Entry 8RN1 (electron microscopy, 3.64 A resolution); this record covers chains A and C of the 4 polymer chains in the assembly.

# Chain A
Protein: Polymerase acidic protein
Organism: Influenza B virus (B/Memphis/13/2003)
Notes: EC 3.1.-.-
UniProtKB: Q5V8Z9 (Q5V8Z9_9INFB); numbering as in UniProt (aligned over 1-726)
Amino-acid sequence (726 residues; numbered 1 to 726; the number before each row is that of its first residue):
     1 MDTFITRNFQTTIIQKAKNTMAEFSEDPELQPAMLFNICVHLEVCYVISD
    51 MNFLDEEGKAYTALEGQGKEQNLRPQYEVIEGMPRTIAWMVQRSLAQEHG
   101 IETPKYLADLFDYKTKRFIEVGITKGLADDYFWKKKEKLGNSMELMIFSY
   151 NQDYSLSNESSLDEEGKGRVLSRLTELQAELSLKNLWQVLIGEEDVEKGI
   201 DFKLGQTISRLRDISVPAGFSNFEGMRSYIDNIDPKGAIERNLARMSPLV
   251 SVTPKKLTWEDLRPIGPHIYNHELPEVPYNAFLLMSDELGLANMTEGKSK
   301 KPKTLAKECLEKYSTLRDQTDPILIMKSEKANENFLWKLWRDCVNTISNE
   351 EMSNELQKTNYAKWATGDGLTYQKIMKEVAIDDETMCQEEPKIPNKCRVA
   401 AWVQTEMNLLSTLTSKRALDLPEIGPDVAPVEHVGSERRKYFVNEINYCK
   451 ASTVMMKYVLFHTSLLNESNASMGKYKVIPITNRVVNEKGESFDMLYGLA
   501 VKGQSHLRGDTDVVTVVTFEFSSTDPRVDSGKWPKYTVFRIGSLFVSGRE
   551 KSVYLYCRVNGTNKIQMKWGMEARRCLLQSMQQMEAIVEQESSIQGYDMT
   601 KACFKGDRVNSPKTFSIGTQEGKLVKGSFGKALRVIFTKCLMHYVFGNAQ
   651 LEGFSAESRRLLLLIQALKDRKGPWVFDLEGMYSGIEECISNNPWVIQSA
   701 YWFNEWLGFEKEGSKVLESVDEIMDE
Disordered / not traced: 62-71, 716-726
What the authors report for this chain:
  - binding site for 5' cRNA hook (1-12): H506
  - mutagenesis - K631A/R634A: decreased catalytic activity

# Chain C
Protein: Polymerase basic protein 2
Organism: Influenza B virus (B/Memphis/13/2003)
UniProtKB: Q5V8X3 (Q5V8X3_9INFB); residue numbers follow UniProt; this construct covers 1-770
Amino-acid sequence (799 residues; row label = number of the first residue in the row):
     1 MTLAKIELLKQLLRDNEAKTVLKQTTVDQYNIIRKFNTSRIEKNPSLRMK
    51 WAMCSNFPLALTKGDMANRIPLEYKGIQLKTNAEDIGTKGQMCSIAAVTW
   101 WNTYGPIGDTEGFERVYESFFLRKMRLDNATWGRITFGPVERVRKRVLLN
   151 PLTKEMPPDEASNVIMEILFPKEAGIPRESTWIHRELIKEKREKLKGTMI
   201 TPIVLAYMLERELVARRRFLPVAGATSAEFIEMLHCLQGENWRQIYHPGG
   251 NKLTESRSQSMIVACRKIIRRSIVASNPLELAVEIANKTVIDTEPLKSCL
   301 AAIDGGDVACDIIRAALGLKIRQRQRFGRLELKRISGRGFKNDEEILIGN
   351 GTIQKIGIWDGEEEFHVRCGECRGILKKSKMKLEKLLINSAKKEDMRDLI
   401 ILCMVFSQDTRMFQGVRGEINFLNRAGQLLSPMYQLQRYFLNRSNDLFDQ
   451 WGYEESPKASELHGINESMNASDYTLKGVVVTRNVIDDFSSTETEKVSIT
   501 KNLSLIKRTGEVIMGANDVSELESQAQLMITYDTPKMWEMGTTKELVQNT
   551 YQWVLKNLVTLKAQFLLGKEDMFQWDAFEAFESIIPQKMAGQYSGFARAV
   601 LKQMRDQEVMKTDQFIKLLPFCFSPPKLRSNGEPYQFLKLVLKGGGENFI
   651 EVRKGSPLFSYNPQTEVLTICGRMMSLKGKIEDEERNRSMGNAVLAGFLV
   701 SGKYDPDLGDFKTIEELEKLKPGEKANILLYQGKPVKVVKRKRYSALSND
   751 ISQGIKRQRMTVESMGWALSGWSHPQFEKGGGSGGGSGGSAWSHPQFEK
Disordered / not traced: 1-43, 489-492, 743-799
Sequence notes: expression tag (771-799)

# How chain A and chain C interact
Contacting residue pairs (53; chain A residue first):
  D27(A) with R217(C)
  E29(A) with E155(C); M156(C); A215(C); R217(C), salt bridge
  L30(A) with P158(C), hydrophobic
  K184(A) with W182(C)
  N185(A) with E179(C); W182(C)
  L186(A) with E179(C)
  Q188(A) with E179(C)
  M294(A) with T713(C)
  E296(A) with Q732(C)
  K312(A) with D710(C)
  E423(A) with E647(C)
  A429(A) with W132(C), hydrophobic
  P430(A) with W132(C); G133(C); I135(C), hydrophobic; Q244(C)
  V431(A) with W242(C), hydrophobic; Q244(C)
  N444(A) with K588(C)
  N470(A) with W51(C)
  K489(A) with Y635(C); Q636(C), hydrogen bond (side chain-backbone); F637(C); L638(C); K639(C); I714(C); E718(C)
  G490(A) with K639(C)
  E491(A) with T713(C); I714(C), hydrogen bond (side chain-backbone)
  M571(A) with L47(C), hydrophobic
  E589(A) with N241(C); W242(C)
  I594(A) with E419(C)
  Q595(A) with E419(C); N421(C); F422(C)
  G596(A) with F137(C); F422(C); N442(C)
  Y597(A) with F137(C); N421(C); F422(C), hydrophobic
  D598(A) with F137(C)
  D607(A) with L423(C)
  R608(A) with G427(C), hydrogen bond (side chain-backbone); Q428(C), hydrogen bond
  V609(A) with N421(C); L423(C), hydrophobic
Also at the interface, not in a pair above, chain A (39 interface residues in all): M1, W187, V189, V428, E432, V434, L466, F493, S592, N610
Also at the interface, not in a pair above, chain C (41 interface residues in all): R146, P157, E160, C236, Q525, E715

# In short
39 residues of chain A and 41 residues of chain C are in contact, with 4 hydrogen bonds and 1 salt bridge.
Polar contacts include E29(A)-R217(C), K489(A)-Q636(C) and E491(A)-I714(C). From the paper: a binding site for
5' cRNA hook (1-12) at H506(A); K631A/R634A of chain A reduce catalytic activity.
Here chain A is Polymerase acidic protein and chain C is Polymerase basic protein 2, both from Influenza B
virus (B/Memphis/13/2003). Entry 8RN1 (Influenza B polymerase, monomeric encapsidase with 5' cRNA hook bound)
was determined by electron microscopy together with 8RN2, 8RN3, 8RN4, 8RN5, 8RN6, 8RN7 and 5 further entries
from the same study.
